3AYW - chains C and I of the 10 polymer chains in the assembly; structure by X-ray diffraction, 2.90 A resolution.

== Chain C ==
Protein: Histone H2A type 1-B/E
Organism: Homo sapiens
Reference sequence: P04908 (H2A1B_HUMAN); residues 0-129 here correspond to UniProt positions 1-130 (UniProt number = residue number + 1)
Sequence (133 residues; numbered -3 to 129; the number before each row is that of its first residue; numbers below 1 keep their minus sign (Gly-3 is residue -3)):
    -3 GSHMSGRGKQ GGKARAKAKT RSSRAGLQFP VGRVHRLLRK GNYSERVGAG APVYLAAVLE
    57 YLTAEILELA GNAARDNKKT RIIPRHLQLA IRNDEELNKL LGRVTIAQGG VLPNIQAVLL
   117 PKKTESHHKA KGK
Unresolved in the structure: -3 to 10, 119-129
Sequence notes: expression tag (-3 to -1)
Curated features (UniProtKB/Swiss-Prot):
  - modified residue: Ser1 (N-acetylserine), Arg3 (Citrulline), Lys5 (N6-(2-hydroxyisobutyryl)lysine), Lys9 (N6-(2-hydroxyisobutyryl)lysine), Lys13 (N6-(beta-hydroxybutyryl)lysine), Lys36 (N6-(2-hydroxyisobutyryl)lysine), Lys74 (N6-(2-hydroxyisobutyryl)lysine), Lys75 (N6-(2-hydroxyisobutyryl)lysine), Lys95 (N6-(2-hydroxyisobutyryl)lysine), Gln104 (N5-methylglutamine), Lys118 (N6-(2-hydroxyisobutyryl)lysine), Lys119 (N6-crotonyllysine), Thr120 (Phosphothreonine), Lys125 (N6-crotonyllysine)
  - cross-link (Glycyl lysine isopeptide (Lys-Gly)): Lys13 (interchain with G-Cter in ubiquitin), Lys15 (interchain with G-Cter in ubiquitin), Lys119 (interchain with G-Cter in ubiquitin)

== Chain I ==
Molecule: 146-nt DNA strand
Sequence (146 nucleotides; row label = number of the first residue in the row):
     1 ATCAATATCC ACCTGCAGAT TCTACCAAAA GTGTATTTGG AAACTGCTCC ATCAAAAGGC
    61 ATGTTCAGCT GAATTCAGCT GAACATGCCT TTTGATGGAG CAGTTTCCAA ATACACTTTT
   121 GGTAGAATCT GCAGGTGGAT ATTGAT
Unresolved in the structure: 146

== How chain C and chain I interact ==
Contacting residue pairs (16; chain C residue first):
  Arg11(C) - DG31(I)  phosphate contact
  Arg11(C) - DT32(I)  phosphate contact
  Ala12(C) - DT32(I)  phosphate contact
  Ala14(C) - DA30(I)  phosphate contact
  Ala14(C) - DG31(I)  phosphate contact
  Lys15(C) - DA30(I)  phosphate contact
  Lys15(C) - DG31(I)  hydrogen bond to the phosphate
  Thr16(C) - DA30(I)  phosphate contact
  Arg17(C) - DA30(I)  salt bridge to the phosphate
  Arg20(C) - DG31(I)  salt bridge to the phosphate
  Gly28(C) - DA29(I)  sugar contact
  Arg29(C) - DA29(I)  phosphate contact
  Arg32(C) - DA29(I)  salt bridge to the phosphate
  Arg42(C) - DT38(I)  sugar contact
  Lys74(C) - DC10(I)  phosphate contact
  Lys74(C) - DA11(I)  salt bridge to the phosphate
Also at the interface, not in a pair above, chain C (14 interface residues in all): Lys13, Arg77
Also at the interface, not in a pair above, chain I (10 interface residues in all): DA19, DA28, DT37

== Summary ==
Chain C and chain I form an interface of 14 and 10 residues respectively, with 1 hydrogen bond and 4 salt
bridges. Polar pairs include Lys15(C)-DG31(I), Arg17(C)-DA30(I) and Arg20(C)-DG31(I).
Here chain C is Histone H2A type 1-B/E (Homo sapiens) and chain I is a 146-nt DNA strand. Entry 3AYW (Crystal
Structure of Human Nucleosome Core Particle Containing H3K56Q mutation) was determined by X-ray diffraction
together with 3AZE, 3AZF, 3AZG, 3AZH, 3AZJ, 3AZK and 3 further entries from the same study.
